Entry 1W0J (X-ray diffraction, 2.20 A resolution); this record covers chains C and D of the 7 polymer chains in the assembly.

# Chain C
Protein: ATP synthase alpha chain heart isoform, mitochondrial precursor
Source organism: Bos taurus
Notes: EC 3.6.3.14
UniProt: P19483 (ATP0_BOVIN); residues 1-510 here correspond to UniProt positions 44-553 (UniProt number = residue number + 43)
Sequence (510 residues; row label = number of the first residue in the row):
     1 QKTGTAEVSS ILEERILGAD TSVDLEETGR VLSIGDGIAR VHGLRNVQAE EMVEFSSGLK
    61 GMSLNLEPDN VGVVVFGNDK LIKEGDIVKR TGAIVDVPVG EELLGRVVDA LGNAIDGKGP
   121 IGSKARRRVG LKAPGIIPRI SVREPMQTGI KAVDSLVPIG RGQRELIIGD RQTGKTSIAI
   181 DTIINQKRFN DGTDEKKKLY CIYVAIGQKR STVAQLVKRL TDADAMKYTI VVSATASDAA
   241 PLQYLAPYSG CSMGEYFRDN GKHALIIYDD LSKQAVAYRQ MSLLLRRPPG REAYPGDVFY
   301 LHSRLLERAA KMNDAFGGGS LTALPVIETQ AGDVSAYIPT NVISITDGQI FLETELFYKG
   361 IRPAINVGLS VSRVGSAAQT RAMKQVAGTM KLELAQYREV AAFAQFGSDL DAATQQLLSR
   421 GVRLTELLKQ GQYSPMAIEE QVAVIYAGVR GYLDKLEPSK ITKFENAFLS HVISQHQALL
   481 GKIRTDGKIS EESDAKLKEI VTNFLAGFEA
Disordered / not traced: 1-12
Sequence notes: cloning artifact (481)
Bound ions: Mg2+: Thr176 (together with ADP)
Residues lining bound ligands:
  - ADP (adenosine-5'-diphosphate): Asp170, Arg171, Gln172, Thr173, Gly174, Lys175, Thr176, Ser177, Phe357, Arg362, Pro363, Gln430, Gly431, Gln432
  - ADP / beryllium trifluoride: Ile343, Ser344, Val371, Ser372, Arg373
Curated features (UniProtKB/Swiss-Prot):
  - binding site (ATP): Gln172, Gly174, Lys175, Thr176, Ser177, Gln430, Gln432
  - binding site (Mg(2+)): Thr176, Asp269
  - site: Ser370 (Required for activity)
  - modified residue: Gln1 (Pyrrolidone carboxylic acid), Ser10 (Phosphoserine), Ser22 (Phosphoserine), Ser33 (Phosphoserine), Ser63 (Phosphoserine), Lys80 (N6-acetyllysine), Lys83 (N6-acetyllysine), Lys89 (N6-acetyllysine), Thr91 (Phosphothreonine), Lys118 (N6-acetyllysine), Ser123 (Phosphoserine), Lys124 (N6-acetyllysine), Ser141 (Phosphoserine), Arg161 (Omega-N-methylarginine), Lys187 (N6-acetyllysine), Lys196 (N6-acetyllysine), Lys197 (N6-acetyllysine), Lys218 (N6-acetyllysine), Lys262 (N6-acetyllysine), Lys384 (N6-acetyllysine) and 6 more in UniProt
  - glycosylation: Ser33 (O-linked (GlcNAc) serine)
From the paper describing this entry:
  - catalytic residues: Arg373
  - binding site for beryllium trifluoride: Arg373

# Chain D
Protein: ATP synthase beta chain, mitochondrial precursor
Source organism: Bos taurus
Notes: EC 3.6.3.14
UniProt: P00829 (ATPB_BOVIN); residues -3 to 478 here correspond to UniProt positions 47-528 (UniProt number = residue number + 50)
Sequence (482 residues; each row starts with the number of its first residue; numbers below 1 keep their minus sign (Ala-3 is residue -3)):
    -3 AAQASPSPKA GATTGRIVAV IGAVVDVQFD EGLPPILNAL EVQGRETRLV LEVAQHLGES
    57 TVRTIAMDGT EGLVRGQKVL DSGAPIRIPV GPETLGRIMN VIGEPIDERG PIKTKQFAAI
   117 HAEAPEFVEM SVEQEILVTG IKVVDLLAPY AKGGKIGLFG GAGVGKTVLI MELINNVAKA
   177 HGGYSVFAGV GERTREGNDL YHEMIESGVI NLKDATSKVA LVYGQMNEPP GARARVALTG
   237 LTVAEYFRDQ EGQDVLLFID NIFRFTQAGS EVSALLGRIP SAVGYQPTLA TDMGTMQERI
   297 TTTKKGSITS VQAIYVPADD LTDPAPATTF AHLDATTVLS RAIAELGIYP AVDPLDSTSR
   357 IMDPNIVGSE HYDVARGVQK ILQDYKSLQD IIAILGMDEL SEEDKLTVSR ARKIQRFLSQ
   417 PFQVAEVFTG HLGKLVPLKE TIKGFQQILA GEYDHLPEQA FYMVGPIEEA VAKADKLAEE
   477 HS
Disordered / not traced: -3 to 8, 476-478
Bound ions: Mg2+: Thr163 (together with ADP, beryllium trifluoride)
Residues lining bound ligands: ADP / beryllium trifluoride: Gly157, Ala158, Gly159, Val160, Gly161, Lys162, Thr163, Val164, Glu188, Arg189, Tyr311, Tyr345, Pro346, Phe418, Ala421, Phe424, Thr425
Curated features (UniProtKB/Swiss-Prot):
  - binding site (ADP): Gly159, Val160, Gly161, Lys162, Thr163, Val164
  - binding site (ATP): Gly159, Gly161, Lys162, Thr163, Val164, Arg189
  - binding site (phosphate): Gly159, Val160, Gly161, Lys162, Thr163
  - binding site (Mg(2+)): Thr163, Glu188
  - modified residue: Lys74 (N6-acetyllysine), Lys111 (N6-acetyllysine), Lys148 (N6-acetyllysine), Lys209 (N6-acetyllysine), Lys214 (N6-acetyllysine), Thr262 (Phosphothreonine), Ser365 (Phosphoserine), Lys376 (N6-acetyllysine), Ser383 (Phosphoserine), Lys430 (N6-acetyllysine), Lys435 (N6-acetyllysine), Lys472 (N6-acetyllysine)
  - glycosylation: Ser56 (O-linked (GlcNAc) serine)
From the paper describing this entry:
  - catalytic residues: Lys162, Glu188, Arg189
  - binding site for beryllium trifluoride: Lys162, Glu188, Arg189

# Chain C / chain D interface
Contacting residue pairs - 126 pairs, chain C then chain D:
  Gly43(C) with Arg71(D), hydrogen bond (backbone-side chain)
  Leu44(C) with Arg71(D), hydrogen bond (backbone-side chain)
  Arg45(C) with Val70(D); Arg71(D)
  Asn46(C) with Val70(D)
  Val47(C) with Leu69(D); Val70(D); Arg71(D)
  Gln48(C) with Gly68(D); Leu69(D); Val70(D)
  Ala49(C) with Thr66(D); Glu67(D); Gly68(D), hydrogen bond (backbone-backbone); Leu69(D), hydrogen bond (backbone-backbone)
  Glu50(C) with Glu67(D)
  Leu64(C) with Val16(D)
  Asn65(C) with Val16(D); Ile17(D)
  Leu66(C) with Ala15(D); Val16(D), hydrogen bond (backbone-backbone); Leu69(D); Arg71(D)
  Glu67(C) with Val14(D); Arg71(D), hydrogen bond (backbone-side chain)
  Pro68(C) with Val14(D)
  Asn70(C) with Arg71(D), hydrogen bond (backbone-side chain)
  Val71(C) with Arg71(D)
  Ile94(C) with Gly68(D)
  Lys132(C) with Asp64(D), salt bridge; Glu224(D), salt bridge
  Ala133(C) with Asn223(D), hydrogen bond (backbone-side chain)
  Pro134(C) with Thr190(D)
  Gly135(C) with Thr190(D)
  Ile136(C) with Thr190(D); Asn194(D); Tyr219(D), hydrophobic
  Ile137(C) with Ile102(D); Asp103(D); Tyr197(D), hydrophobic
  Arg139(C) with Thr190(D); Arg191(D); Asn194(D)
  Ile140(C) with Asn194(D)
  Ser141(C) with Asn194(D); Asp195(D), hydrogen bond
  Arg164(C) with Arg189(D)
  Arg287(C) with Ile17(D)
  Pro288(C) with Ala270(D), hydrophobic
  Arg291(C) with Val279(D); Pro313(D); Asp319(D), salt bridge
  Gly296(C) with Glu267(D)
  Asp297(C) with Glu267(D)
  Phe299(C) with Met222(D), hydrophobic; Arg260(D); Gln263(D)
  Tyr300(C) with Glu224(D); Pro225(D); Arg229(D); Glu267(D)
  Ser303(C) with Met222(D), hydrogen bond (side chain-backbone)
  Arg304(C) with Met222(D)
  Glu307(C) with Arg189(D); Thr190(D), hydrogen bond; Met222(D); Asn223(D)
  Ser335(C) with Ala314(D); Asp315(D), hydrogen bond
  Tyr337(C) with Ala314(D)
  Thr340(C) with Ala158(D); Tyr311(D), hydrogen bond (backbone-side chain); Ala314(D), hydrogen bond (side chain-backbone)
  Asn341(C) with Tyr311(D)
  Ile343(C) with Ala158(D), hydrophobic; Arg189(D), hydrogen bond (backbone-side chain)
  Ser344(C) with Ala158(D); Arg189(D), hydrogen bond (backbone-side chain); Met222(D); Arg260(D), hydrogen bond; Tyr311(D)
  Ile345(C) with Arg189(D), hydrogen bond (backbone-side chain); Met222(D), hydrophobic
  Thr346(C) with Arg189(D), hydrogen bond (backbone-side chain)
  Asp347(C) with Arg189(D), salt bridge; Arg191(D), salt bridge
  Gly368(C) with Glu341(D)
  Leu369(C) with Arg337(D); Glu341(D)
  Ser372(C) with Phe424(D)
  Arg373(C) with Gly159(D); Arg189(D); Arg191(D); Phe424(D)
  Val374(C) with Val423(D)
  Gly375(C) with Val423(D); Phe424(D)
  Ser376(C) with Val423(D), hydrogen bond (backbone-backbone)
  Gly388(C) with Thr425(D); Gly426(D)
  Thr389(C) with Thr425(D); Gly426(D)
  Leu392(C) with Tyr345(D), hydrophobic; Thr425(D); Tyr458(D); Met459(D), hydrophobic
  Ala395(C) with Glu341(D); Leu342(D); Gly343(D)
  Gln396(C) with Leu342(D), hydrogen bond (side chain-backbone); Ile344(D); Arg412(D), hydrogen bond; Gln455(D), hydrogen bond; Tyr458(D)
  Glu399(C) with Leu342(D); Arg408(D), salt bridge; Arg412(D), salt bridge
  Val400(C) with Arg412(D)
  Phe403(C) with Met393(D), hydrophobic; Val404(D), hydrophobic; Arg408(D)
  Phe406(C) with Ile388(D); Met393(D), hydrophobic
  Asp411(C) with Pro453(D)
  Ala413(C) with Pro453(D), hydrophobic
  Leu417(C) with Gln455(D)
Also at the interface, not in a pair above, chain C (72 interface residues in all): Arg128, Val142, Ala336, Asn366, Val371, Ala377, Ser408, Thr414
Also at the interface, not in a pair above, chain D (72 interface residues in all): Gly18, Ile94, Glu104, Gly187, Glu188, Gly193, Pro226, Ser266, Leu271, Gly280, Tyr281, Ala340, Tyr381, Gly392, His427, Glu454

# Summary
Chain C and chain D each contribute 72 residues to their interface; the contacts include 23 hydrogen bonds and
7 salt bridges. Polar pairs include Lys132(C)-Asp64(D), Lys132(C)-Glu224(D) and Arg291(C)-Asp319(D). The paper
reports catalytic residues Arg373(C) and Lys162(D) among others; a binding site for beryllium trifluoride at
Arg373(C) and Lys162(D) among others.
Here chain C is ATP synthase alpha chain heart isoform, mitochondrial precursor and chain D is ATP synthase
beta chain, mitochondrial precursor, both from Bos taurus. Entry 1W0J (Beryllium fluoride inhibited bovine
F1-ATPase) was determined by X-ray diffraction together with 1W0K from the same study.
